1ZNJ - chains B and J of the 12 polymer chains in the assembly; structure by X-ray diffraction, 2.00 A resolution.

# Chain B (and J)
Protein: Insulin
From: Homo sapiens
Notes: chain J of this document is another copy of the same molecule, construct and numbering; everything in this record applies to it too
UniProt: P01308 (INS_HUMAN); residues 1-30 here correspond to UniProt positions 25-54 (UniProt number = residue number + 24)
Sequence (30 residues; numbered 1 to 30; the number before each row is that of its first residue):
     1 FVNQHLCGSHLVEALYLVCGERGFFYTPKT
Bound ions: Zn2+: H10 (together with chloride ion) (shared with 1 residue of chain F; H10(J) of chain J)
Small-molecule neighbours:
  - phenol (IPH), molecule 1: V2, H5, L6
  - phenol (IPH), molecule 2: C7, H10, L11, A14

# Chain B / chain J interface
Pairs across the interface (5; chain B residue first):
  L6(B) with C7(J), hydrophobic; H10(J)
  S9(B) with H10(J); E13(J)
  H10(B) with H10(J), hydrogen bond
Other interface residues (no listed pair), chain B (4 interface residues in all): V2
Other interface residues (no listed pair), chain J (4 interface residues in all): L6

# In short
Chain B and chain J each contribute 4 residues to their interface, with 1 hydrogen bond. The hydrogen-bonded
pair is H10(B)-H10(J). Ligands of chain B: phenol.
Chain B and chain J are both Insulin (Homo sapiens); the structure, Insulin, monoclinic crystal form, was
determined by X-ray diffraction.
